Entry 6Q8X (X-ray diffraction, 3.51 A resolution); this record covers chains A and J of the 16 polymer chains in the assembly.

# Chain A
Name: NADH-quinone oxidoreductase subunit 7
Source organism: Thermus thermophilus (strain HB8 / ATCC 27634 / DSM 579)
Notes: EC 1.6.5.11
Reference sequence: Q56217 (NQO7_THET8); numbering as in UniProt (aligned over 1-119)
Amino-acid sequence (119 residues; each row starts with the number of its first residue):
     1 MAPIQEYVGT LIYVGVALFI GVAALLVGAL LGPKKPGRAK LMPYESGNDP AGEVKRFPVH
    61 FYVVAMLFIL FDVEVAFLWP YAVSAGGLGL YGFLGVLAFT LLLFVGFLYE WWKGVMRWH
Unresolved in the structure: 118-119

# Chain J
Name: NADH-quinone oxidoreductase subunit 10
Source organism: Thermus thermophilus (strain HB8 / ATCC 27634 / DSM 579)
Notes: EC 1.6.5.11
Reference sequence: Q56225 (NQO10_THET8); numbering as in UniProt (aligned over 1-176)
Amino-acid sequence (176 residues; numbered 1 to 176; the number before each row is that of its first residue):
     1 MSLLEGLALF LLLLSGVLVV TLRNAIHAAL ALILNFLVLA GVYVALDARF LGFIQVIVYA
    61 GAIVVLFLFV IMLLFAAQGE IGFDPLVRSR PLAALLALGV AGILAAGLWG LDLAFTQDLK
   121 GGLPQALGPL LYGDWLFVLL AVGFLLMAAT VVAVALVEPG KASRAKEAEK REEVAR
Unresolved in the structure: 161-176

# Interface between chain A and chain J
Pairs across the interface - 56 pairs, chain A then chain J:
  Met1(A) with Arg49(J); Lys120(J); Gly121(J)
  Ala2(A) with Arg49(J), hydrogen bond (backbone-side chain)
  Tyr7(A) with Val44(J), hydrophobic; Arg49(J), hydrogen bond
  Arg56(A) with Met72(J); Leu73(J), hydrogen bond (side chain-backbone); Leu74(J); Phe75(J)
  Phe57(A) with Leu73(J), hydrophobic
  Pro58(A) with Leu73(J)
  Phe61(A) with Phe69(J); Leu73(J), hydrophobic
  Tyr62(A) with Leu66(J), hydrophobic; Val70(J), hydrophobic; Leu73(J), hydrophobic
  Ala65(A) with Leu66(J), hydrophobic; Phe69(J), hydrophobic
  Met66(A) with Leu66(J); Ala153(J), hydrophobic
  Phe68(A) with Gly61(J); Ala62(J), hydrophobic
  Ile69(A) with Ala62(J); Ile63(J)
  Leu70(A) with Leu146(J), hydrophobic; Thr150(J)
  Asp72(A) with Ile57(J); Val58(J)
  Val73(A) with Val58(J), hydrophobic
  Ala76(A) with Phe50(J); Ile54(J), hydrophobic
  Phe77(A) with Leu131(J), hydrophobic; Tyr132(J), hydrogen bond (backbone-side chain); Leu139(J), hydrophobic
  Leu78(A) with Tyr132(J)
  Pro80(A) with Phe50(J), hydrophobic; Pro124(J), hydrophobic; Gly128(J)
  Tyr81(A) with Tyr132(J)
  Val83(A) with Pro124(J); Gln125(J)
  Ser84(A) with Pro124(J); Gln125(J); Gly128(J); Pro129(J)
  Leu88(A) with Tyr132(J), hydrophobic
  Val96(A) with Tyr132(J)
  Phe99(A) with Leu139(J); Gly143(J)
  Leu102(A) with Phe144(J)
  Leu103(A) with Gly143(J); Leu146(J), hydrophobic
  Tyr109(A) with Val154(J)
  Lys113(A) with Glu158(J)
  Arg117(A) with Pro159(J)
Interface residues without a listed pair, chain A (34 interface residues in all): Val59, Gly95, Val105, Gly106
Interface residues without a listed pair, chain J (40 interface residues in all): Leu123, Leu136, Leu140, Val142, Met147, Val151, Ala155

# In short
34 residues of chain A and 40 residues of chain J are in contact, with 4 hydrogen bonds. Among the polar pairs
are Ala2(A)-Arg49(J), Tyr7(A)-Arg49(J) and Arg56(A)-Leu73(J).
Chain A is NADH-quinone oxidoreductase subunit 7 and chain J is NADH-quinone oxidoreductase subunit 10, both
from Thermus thermophilus (strain HB8 / ATCC 27634 / DSM 579); the structure, Respiratory complex I from
Thermus thermophilus with bound Pyridaben, was determined by X-ray diffraction (same publication as 6I0D,
6I1P, 6Q8O, 6Q8W, 6Y11, 6ZIY and 3 further entries).
